4NCO - chains A and D of the 12 polymer chains in the assembly; structure by X-ray diffraction, 4.70 A resolution (low resolution: residue-level contacts below are approximate; hydrogen-bond / salt-bridge calls are withheld).

[Chain A]
Name: BG505 SOSIP gp120
Source organism: Human immunodeficiency virus 1
UniProt: Q2N0S6 (Q2N0S6_9HIV1); the construct has insertions or renumbered stretches relative to UniProt, so the offset changes along the chain: 31-140 = UniProt 30-139; 149-178 = UniProt 140-169; 191-309 = UniProt 190-308; 311-401 = UniProt 309-399; 1 more segments
Sequence (475 residues; row label = number of the first residue in the row; note: 22 numbers in that range are skipped by the numbering (no residue carries them; nothing is unmodelled there); a row labelled like 178A-178T holds insertion residues (178A, then the next letters in order)):
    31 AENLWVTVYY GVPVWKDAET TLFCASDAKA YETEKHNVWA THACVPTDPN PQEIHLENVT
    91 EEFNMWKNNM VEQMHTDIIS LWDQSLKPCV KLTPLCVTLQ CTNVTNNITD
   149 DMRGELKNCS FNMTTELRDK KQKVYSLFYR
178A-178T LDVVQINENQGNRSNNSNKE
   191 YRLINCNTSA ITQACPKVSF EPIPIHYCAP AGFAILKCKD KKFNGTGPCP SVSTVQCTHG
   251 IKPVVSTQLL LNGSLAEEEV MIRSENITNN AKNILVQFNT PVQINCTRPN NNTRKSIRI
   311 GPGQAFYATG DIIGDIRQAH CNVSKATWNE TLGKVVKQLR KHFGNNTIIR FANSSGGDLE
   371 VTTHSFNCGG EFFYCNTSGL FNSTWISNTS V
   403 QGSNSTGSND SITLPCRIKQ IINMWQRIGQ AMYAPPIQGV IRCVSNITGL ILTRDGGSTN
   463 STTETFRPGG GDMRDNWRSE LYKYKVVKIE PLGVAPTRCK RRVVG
Not modelled in the structure: 31-43, 178A-178T, 403-410, 494-507
Cystine bridges: Cys54-Cys74, Cys119-Cys205, Cys126-Cys196, Cys131-Cys157, Cys218-Cys247, Cys228-Cys239, Cys296-Cys331, Cys378-Cys445, Cys385-Cys418
Covalently attached groups: N-acetylglucosamine (NAG) linked to Asn88, Asn137, Asn156, Asn160, Asn197, Asn234, Asn262, Asn276, Asn295, Asn301, Asn355, Asn386, Asn392, Asn448; glycan linked to Asn332
Construct notes: engineered mutation Asn332 (Thr330 in Q2N0S6), Cys501 (Ala498 in Q2N0S6)
Reported in the primary citation:
  - conformationally variable residues (helix shift, loop rearrangement): Gln114 to Lys117, Cys119 to Thr123, Cys126 to Thr128, Thr132 to Asp140, Leu193 to Cys196, Ser199 to Ile201
  - post-translational modification sites: Asn137, Asn156, Asn160, Asn197, Asn301, Asn332
  - mutagenesis - N137A: decreased binding to PGT122 heavy chain (chain D)

[Chain D]
Name: PGT122 heavy chain
Source organism: Homo sapiens
Notes: fragment: Fab
Sequence (235 residues; each row starts with the number of its first residue; a row labelled like 82A-82C holds insertion residues (82A, then the next letters in order)):
     1 QVHLQESGPG LVKPSETLSL TCNVSGTLVR DNYWSWIRQP LGKQPEWIGY VHDSGDTNYN
    61 PSLKSRVHLS LDKSKNLVSL RL
82A-82C TGV
    83 TAADSAIYYC ATTKHGRR
100A-100R IYGVVAFKEWFTYFYMDV
   101 WGKGTSVTVS SASTKGPSVF PLAPSSKSTS GGTAALGCLV KDYFPEPVTV SWNSGALTSG
   161 VHTFPAVLQS SGLYSLSSVV TVPSSSLGTQ TYICNVNHKP SNTKVDKRVE PKSC
Not modelled in the structure: 127-130, 186-187, 212-214
Cystine bridges: Cys22-Cys92, Cys138-Cys194

[Chain A / chain D interface]
Pairs across the interface (6):
  Asp325(A) - Glu100I(D)
  Arg327(A) - Val100E(D)
  Arg327(A) - Lys100H(D)
  Gln328(A) - Lys100H(D)
  His330(A) - Val100D(D)
  His330(A) - Val100E(D)
Other interface residues (no listed pair), chain A (6 interface residues in all): Gly324, Ile326

[Overview]
Chain A and chain D form an interface of 6 and 4 residues respectively. Covalently linked N-acetylglucosamine:
at Asn88(A), Asn137(A), Asn156(A), Asn160(A), Asn197(A) and Asn234(A) and 8 more. The paper reports that N137A
of chain A reduces binding to PGT122 heavy chain (chain D); modification sites Asn137(A), Asn156(A) and
Asn160(A) among others.
Chain A is BG505 SOSIP gp120 (Human immunodeficiency virus 1) and chain D is PGT122 heavy chain (Homo
sapiens); the structure, Crystal Structure of the BG505 SOSIP gp140 HIV-1 Env trimer in Complex with the
Broadly Neutralizing ..., was determined by X-ray diffraction.
